PDB entry 3S1N | X-ray diffraction, 3.10 A resolution | chains A and T of the 12 polymer chains in the assembly

[Chain A]
Protein: DNA-directed RNA polymerase II subunit RPB1
From: Saccharomyces cerevisiae
Notes: EC 2.7.7.6
Reference sequence: P04050 (RPB1_YEAST); residues 1-1733 here = UniProt positions 1-1733
Chain sequence (1733 residues; row label = number of the first residue in the row):
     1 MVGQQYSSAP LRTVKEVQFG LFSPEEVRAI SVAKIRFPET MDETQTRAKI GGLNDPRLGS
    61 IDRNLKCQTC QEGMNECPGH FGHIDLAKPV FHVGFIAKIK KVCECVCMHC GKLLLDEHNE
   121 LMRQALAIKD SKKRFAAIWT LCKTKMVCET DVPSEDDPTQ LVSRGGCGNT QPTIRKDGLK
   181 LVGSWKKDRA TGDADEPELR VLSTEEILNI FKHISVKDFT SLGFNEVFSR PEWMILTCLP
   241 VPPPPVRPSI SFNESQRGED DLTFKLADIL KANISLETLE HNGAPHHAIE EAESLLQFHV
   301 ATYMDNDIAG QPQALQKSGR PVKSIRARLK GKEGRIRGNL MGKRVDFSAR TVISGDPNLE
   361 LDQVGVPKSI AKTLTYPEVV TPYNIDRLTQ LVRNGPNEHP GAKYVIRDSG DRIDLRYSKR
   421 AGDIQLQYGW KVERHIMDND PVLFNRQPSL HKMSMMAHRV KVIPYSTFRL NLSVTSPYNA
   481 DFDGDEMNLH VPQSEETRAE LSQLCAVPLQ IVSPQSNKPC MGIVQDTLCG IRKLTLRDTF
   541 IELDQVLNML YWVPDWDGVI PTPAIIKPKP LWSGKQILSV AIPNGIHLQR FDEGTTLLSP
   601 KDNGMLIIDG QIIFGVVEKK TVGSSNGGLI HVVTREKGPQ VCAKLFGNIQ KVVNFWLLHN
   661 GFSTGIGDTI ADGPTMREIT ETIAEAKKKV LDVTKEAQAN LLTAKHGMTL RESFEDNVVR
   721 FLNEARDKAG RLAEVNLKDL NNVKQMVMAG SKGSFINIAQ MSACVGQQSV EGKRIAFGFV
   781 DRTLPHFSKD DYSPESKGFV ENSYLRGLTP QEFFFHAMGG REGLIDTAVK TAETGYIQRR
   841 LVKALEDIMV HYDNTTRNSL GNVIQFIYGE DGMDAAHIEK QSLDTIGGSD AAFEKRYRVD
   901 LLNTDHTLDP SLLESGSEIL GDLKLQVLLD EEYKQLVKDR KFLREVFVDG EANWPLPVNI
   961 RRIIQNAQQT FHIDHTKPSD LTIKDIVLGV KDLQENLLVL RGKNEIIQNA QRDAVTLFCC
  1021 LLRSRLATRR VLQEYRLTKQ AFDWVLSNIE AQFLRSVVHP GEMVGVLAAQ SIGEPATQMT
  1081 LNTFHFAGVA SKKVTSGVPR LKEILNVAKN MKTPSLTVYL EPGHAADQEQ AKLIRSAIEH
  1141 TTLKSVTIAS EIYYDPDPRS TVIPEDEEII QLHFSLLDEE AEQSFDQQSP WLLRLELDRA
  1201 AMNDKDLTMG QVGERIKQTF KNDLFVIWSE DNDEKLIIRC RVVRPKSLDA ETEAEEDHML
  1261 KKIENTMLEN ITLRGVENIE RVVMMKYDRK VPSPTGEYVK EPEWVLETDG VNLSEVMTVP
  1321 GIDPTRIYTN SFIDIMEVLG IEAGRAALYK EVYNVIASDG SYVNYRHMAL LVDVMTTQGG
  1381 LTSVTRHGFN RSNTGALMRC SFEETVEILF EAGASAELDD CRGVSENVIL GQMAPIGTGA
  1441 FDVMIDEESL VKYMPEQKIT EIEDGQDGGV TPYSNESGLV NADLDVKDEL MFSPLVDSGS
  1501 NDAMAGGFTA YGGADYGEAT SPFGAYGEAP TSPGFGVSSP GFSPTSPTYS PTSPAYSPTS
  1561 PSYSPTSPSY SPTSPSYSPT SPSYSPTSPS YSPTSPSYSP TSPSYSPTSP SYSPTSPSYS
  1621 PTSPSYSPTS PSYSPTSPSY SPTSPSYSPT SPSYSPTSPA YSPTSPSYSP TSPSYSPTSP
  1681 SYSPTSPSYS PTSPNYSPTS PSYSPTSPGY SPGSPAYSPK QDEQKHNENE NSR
Disordered / not traced: 1-2, 155-160, 187-198, 1177-1186, 1244-1253, 1446-1733
Bound ions: Zn2+ site 1: Cys-67, Cys-70, Cys-77, His-80; Zn2+ site 2: Cys-107, Cys-110, Cys-148, Cys-167; Mg2+: Asp-481, Asp-483, Asp-485 (shared with 1 residue of chain R)
UniProt features mapped onto this chain:
  - region: Pro-248 to Asp-260 (Lid loop), Asn-306 to Lys-323 (Rudder loop), Pro-810 to Glu-822 (Bridging helix)
  - binding site (Zn(2+)): Cys-67, Cys-70, Cys-77, His-80, Cys-107, Cys-110, Cys-148, Cys-167
  - binding site (Mg(2+)): Asp-481, Asp-483, Asp-485
  - modified residue: Thr-1471 (Phosphothreonine)
  - cross-link (Glycyl lysine isopeptide (Lys-Gly)): Lys-695 (interchain with G-Cter in ubiquitin), Lys-1246 (interchain with G-Cter in ubiquitin), Lys-1350 (interchain with G-Cter in ubiquitin)
  - natural variant: Ser-1653 to Pro-1659 (deletion: In strain: A364A)
  - mutagenesis: Lys-1246 (K1246R: Impairs ubiquitination during transcription stress)

[Chain T]
Molecule: 29-nt DNA strand
Sequence (29 nucleotides; numbered 1 to 29; the number before each row is that of its first residue):
     1 CTACCGATAA GCAGACGATG CTCTCGATG
Disordered / not traced: 1-15, 24-29

[How chain A and chain T interact]
Pairs across the interface - 18 pairs, chain A then chain T:
  Arg-326(A) / DC16(T)  salt bridge to the phosphate
  Lys-330(A) / DG17(T)  salt bridge to the phosphate
  Lys-332(A) / DG20(T)  salt bridge to the phosphate
  Arg-337(A) / DA18(T)  salt bridge to the phosphate
  Arg-344(A) / DT22(T)  salt bridge to the phosphate
  Arg-350(A) / DC21(T)  phosphate contact
  Gln-447(A) / DC21(T)  sugar contact
  Thr-831(A) / DT19(T)  sugar contact
  Ala-832(A) / DT19(T)  sugar contact
  Gly-835(A) / DT19(T)  sugar contact
  Tyr-836(A) / DG17(T)  phosphate contact
  Tyr-836(A) / DA18(T)  sugar contact
  Arg-839(A) / DA18(T)  salt bridge to the phosphate
  Arg-1386(A) / DC16(T)  sugar contact
  Arg-1386(A) / DG17(T)  base contact
  Glu-1403(A) / DG17(T)  phosphate contact
  Glu-1404(A) / DG17(T)  hydrogen bond to the phosphate
  Glu-1407(A) / DC16(T)  phosphate contact
Other interface residues (no listed pair), chain A (18 interface residues in all): Pro-448, Thr-1385

[In short]
18 residues of chain A and 7 residues of chain T are in contact; the contacts include 1 hydrogen bond and 6
salt bridges. Polar pairs include Glu-1404(A)/DG17(T), Arg-326(A)/DC16(T) and Lys-330(A)/DG17(T).
Here chain A is DNA-directed RNA polymerase II subunit RPB1 (Saccharomyces cerevisiae) and chain T is a 29-nt
DNA strand. Entry 3S1N (RNA Polymerase II Initiation Complex with a 5-nt RNA (variant 2)) was determined by
X-ray diffraction (same publication as 3RZD, 3RZO, 3S14, 3S15, 3S16, 3S17 and 5 further entries).
